Entry 7VAS (electron microscopy, 3.00 A resolution); this record covers chains E and J of the 12 polymer chains in the assembly.

== Chain E ==
Protein: V-type ATP synthase beta chain
Source organism: Thermus thermophilus HB8
UniProtKB: Q56404 (VATB_THET8); residue numbers follow UniProt; this construct covers 1-478
Chain sequence (478 residues; row label = number of the first residue in the row):
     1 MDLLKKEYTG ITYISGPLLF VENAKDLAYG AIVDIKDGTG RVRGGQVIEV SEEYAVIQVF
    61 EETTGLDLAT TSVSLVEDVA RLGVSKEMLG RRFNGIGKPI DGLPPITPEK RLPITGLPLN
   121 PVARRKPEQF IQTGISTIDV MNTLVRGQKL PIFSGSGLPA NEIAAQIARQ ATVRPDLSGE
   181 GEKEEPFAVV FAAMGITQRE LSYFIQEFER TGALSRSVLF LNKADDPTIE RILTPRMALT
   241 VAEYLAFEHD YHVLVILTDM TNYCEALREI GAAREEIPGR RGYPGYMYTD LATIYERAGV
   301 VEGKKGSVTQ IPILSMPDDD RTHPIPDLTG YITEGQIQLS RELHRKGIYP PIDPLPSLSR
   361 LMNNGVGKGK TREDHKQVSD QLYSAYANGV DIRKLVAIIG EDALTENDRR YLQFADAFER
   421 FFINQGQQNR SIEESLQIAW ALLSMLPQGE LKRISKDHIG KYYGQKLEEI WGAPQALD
Unresolved in the structure: 1-2, 471-478
Ligand contacts: ATP (adenosine-5'-triphosphate): Gly-330, Tyr-331, Leu-358, Arg-360, Asn-363

== Chain J ==
Protein: V-type ATP synthase subunit E
Source organism: Thermus thermophilus HB8
UniProtKB: P74901 (VATE_THET8); residue numbers follow UniProt; this construct covers 1-188
Chain sequence (188 residues; numbered 1 to 188; the number before each row is that of its first residue):
     1 MSKLEAILSQ EVEAEIQALL QEAEAKAEAV KREAEEKAKA LLQARERALE AQYRAALRRA
    61 ESAGELLVAT ARTQARGEVL EEVRRRVREA LEALPQKPEW PEVVRKLALE ALEALPGAKA
   121 LVANPEDLPH LEALARERGV ELQAEPALRL GVRAVGAEGK TQVENSLLAR LDRAWDALSS
   181 KVAQALWG
Unresolved in the structure: 1-60, 188

== Chain E / chain J interface ==
Contacting residue pairs (32):
  Leu-3(E) / Arg-170(J)
  Leu-3(E) / Arg-173(J)
  Leu-4(E) / Ala-114(J)  hydrophobic
  Leu-4(E) / Glu-164(J)
  Leu-4(E) / Asn-165(J)
  Lys-5(E) / Glu-164(J)
  Lys-5(E) / Asn-165(J)  hydrogen bond (backbone-backbone)
  Lys-6(E) / Leu-115(J)
  Lys-6(E) / Gln-162(J)  hydrogen bond
  Lys-6(E) / Val-163(J)
  Lys-6(E) / Glu-164(J)  salt bridge
  Glu-7(E) / Thr-161(J)
  Glu-7(E) / Gln-162(J)
  Glu-7(E) / Val-163(J)  hydrogen bond (backbone-backbone)
  Tyr-8(E) / Thr-161(J)
  Tyr-8(E) / Gln-162(J)
  Thr-9(E) / Lys-160(J)
  Thr-9(E) / Thr-161(J)  hydrogen bond (backbone-backbone)
  Gly-10(E) / Thr-161(J)
  Glu-22(E) / Thr-161(J)
  Asn-23(E) / Thr-161(J)  hydrogen bond
  Asn-23(E) / Gln-162(J)  hydrogen bond (backbone-side chain)
  Leu-75(E) / Arg-173(J)  hydrogen bond (backbone-side chain)
  Val-76(E) / Arg-173(J)
  Leu-103(E) / Thr-73(J)
  Pro-104(E) / Thr-73(J)
  Pro-104(E) / Gly-77(J)
  Thr-107(E) / Ser-179(J)
  Thr-107(E) / Ser-180(J)
  Pro-108(E) / Asp-176(J)
  Pro-108(E) / Ser-180(J)  hydrogen bond (backbone-side chain)
  Glu-109(E) / Ser-180(J)
Also at the interface, not in a pair above, chain E (19 interface residues in all): Asp-26, Ser-74
Also at the interface, not in a pair above, chain J (19 interface residues in all): Thr-70, Gln-74, Ala-111, Ser-166

== In short ==
The chain E/chain J interface involves 19 residues from each chain; the contacts include 8 hydrogen bonds and
1 salt bridge. Among the polar pairs are Lys-6(E)/Glu-164(J), Lys-6(E)/Gln-162(J) and Asn-23(E)/Thr-161(J).
Ligands of chain E: ATP.
Chain E is V-type ATP synthase beta chain and chain J is V-type ATP synthase subunit E, both from Thermus
thermophilus HB8; the structure, V1EG domain of V/A-ATPase from Thermus thermophilus at low ATP concentration,
state1-2, was determined by electron microscopy, deposited together with 7VAI, 7VAJ, 7VAK, 7VAL, 7VAM, 7VAN
and 11 further entries.
